4C5S - chains A and B of the 4 polymer chains in the assembly; structure by X-ray diffraction, 1.85 A resolution.

[Chain A (and B)]
Protein: Phenylalanine ammonia-lyase
Organism: Taxus wallichiana VAR. chinensis
Notes: EC 4.3.1.24; chain B of this document is another copy of the same molecule, construct and numbering; everything in this record applies to it too
Reference sequence: Q68G84 (Q68G84_TAXWC); aligned to UniProt positions 1-687 over residues 1-687
Amino-acid sequence (705 residues; row label = number of the first residue in the row; note: 2 numbers in that range are skipped by the numbering (no residue carries them; nothing is unmodelled there); numbers below 1 keep their minus sign (Met-19 is residue -19)):
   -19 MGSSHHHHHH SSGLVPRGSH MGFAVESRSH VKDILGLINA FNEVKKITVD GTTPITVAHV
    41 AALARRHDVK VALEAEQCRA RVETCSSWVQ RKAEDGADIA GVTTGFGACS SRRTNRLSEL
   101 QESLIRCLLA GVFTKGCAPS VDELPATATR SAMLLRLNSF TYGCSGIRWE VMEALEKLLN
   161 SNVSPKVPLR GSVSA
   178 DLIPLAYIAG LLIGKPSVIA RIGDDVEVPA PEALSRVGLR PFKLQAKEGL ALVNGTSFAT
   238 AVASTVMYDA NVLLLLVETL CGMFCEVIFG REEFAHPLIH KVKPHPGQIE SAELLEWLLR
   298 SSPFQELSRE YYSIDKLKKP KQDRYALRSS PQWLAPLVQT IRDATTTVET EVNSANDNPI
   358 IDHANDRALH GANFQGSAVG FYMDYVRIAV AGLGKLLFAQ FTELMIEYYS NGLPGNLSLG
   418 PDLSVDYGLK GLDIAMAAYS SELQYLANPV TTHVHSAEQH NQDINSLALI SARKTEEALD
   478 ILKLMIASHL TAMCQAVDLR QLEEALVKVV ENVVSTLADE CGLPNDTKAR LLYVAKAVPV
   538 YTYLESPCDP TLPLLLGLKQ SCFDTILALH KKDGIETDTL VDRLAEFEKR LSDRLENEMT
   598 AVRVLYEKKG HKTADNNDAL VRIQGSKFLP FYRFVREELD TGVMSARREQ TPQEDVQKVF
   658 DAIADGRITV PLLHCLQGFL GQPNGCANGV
Not modelled in the structure: -19 to 8, 114-122, 568-573, 605-617, 678-687 (chain B: -19 to 8, 115-122, 568-573, 606-617, 678-687)
Differences from the reference sequence: expression tag (-19 to 0); chromophore (175, 175, 175); engineered mutation Ala80 (Tyr in P42212)
Modified residues: Ala175 ({2-[(1S)-1-aminoethyl]-4-methylidene-5-oxo-4,5-dihydro-1H-imidazol-1-yl}acetic acid; MDO)
UniProt features mapped onto this chain:
  - binding site ((E)-cinnamate): Asn231, Gln319, Arg325, Asn355, Lys427, Glu455, Asn458
  - cross-link: Ala175 (5-imidazolinone (Ala-Gly))
Glycans and other covalent adducts: covalent link Ala175-Asp178; (3S)-3-amino-2,2-difluoro-3-phenylpropanoic acid (BQ7) linked to Ala175
Small-molecule neighbours:
  - BQ7 ((3S)-3-amino-2,2-difluoro-3-phenylpropanoic acid), molecule 1: Phe86, Gly87, Leu104, Leu179, Leu227, Asn231, Asn355, Phe371, Glu455, Gln459
  - BQ7, molecule 2: Gln319, Tyr322, Arg325

[How chain A and chain B interact]
Residue-residue contacts - 192 pairs, chain A then chain B:
  Asp78(A) - Lys313(B)
  Asp78(A) - Lys318(B)
  Ala80(A) - Lys318(B)
  Ala80(A) - Gln319(B)
  Ser90(A) - Pro317(B)
  Ser90(A) - Lys318(B)  hydrogen bond (side chain-backbone)
  Ser90(A) - Gln319(B)  hydrogen bond (side chain-backbone)
  Ser91(A) - Leu314(B)
  Ser91(A) - Lys315(B)
  Ser91(A) - Lys316(B)
  Ser91(A) - Pro317(B)
  Arg93(A) - Lys313(B)  hydrogen bond (side chain-backbone)
  Arg93(A) - Leu314(B)  hydrogen bond (side chain-backbone)
  Arg93(A) - Lys316(B)  hydrogen bond (side chain-backbone)
  Arg93(A) - Lys318(B)
  Cys144(A) - Val279(B)  hydrophobic
  Ala175(A) - Tyr322(B)
  Thr233(A) - Lys280(B)
  Glu270(A) - Arg364(B)  salt bridge
  Glu270(A) - Ala365(B)
  Glu270(A) - Leu366(B)
  Glu270(A) - His367(B)  salt bridge
  Phe271(A) - His367(B)
  His273(A) - Arg364(B)
  His273(A) - Leu366(B)
  Leu275(A) - Asp359(B)
  Leu275(A) - Leu366(B)  hydrophobic
  Ile276(A) - Leu366(B)  hydrophobic
  Ile276(A) - Asn370(B)  hydrogen bond (backbone-side chain)
  Val279(A) - Ser351(B)
  Val279(A) - Ala352(B)  hydrogen bond (backbone-backbone)
  Val279(A) - Asn370(B)
  Lys280(A) - Thr233(B)
  Lys280(A) - Glu348(B)  salt bridge
  Lys280(A) - Ser351(B)
  Lys280(A) - Asn370(B)  hydrogen bond (side chain-backbone)
  Lys280(A) - Gln372(B)  hydrogen bond (side chain-backbone)
  Pro281(A) - Thr347(B)
  His282(A) - Thr344(B)
  His282(A) - Thr347(B)
  His282(A) - Glu348(B)  salt bridge
  His282(A) - Ala375(B)
  Gln285(A) - Asn370(B)  hydrogen bond
  Lys313(A) - Asp78(B)
  Lys313(A) - Arg93(B)  hydrogen bond (backbone-side chain)
  Leu314(A) - Ser91(B)
  Leu314(A) - Arg93(B)  hydrogen bond (backbone-side chain)
  Lys315(A) - Ser91(B)
  Lys316(A) - Ser91(B)
  Lys316(A) - Arg93(B)  hydrogen bond (backbone-side chain)
  Pro317(A) - Ser90(B)
  Pro317(A) - Ser91(B)
  Lys318(A) - Asp78(B)  hydrogen bond (side chain-backbone)
  Lys318(A) - Ala80(B)
  Lys318(A) - Ser90(B)  hydrogen bond (backbone-side chain)
  Lys318(A) - His367(B)
  Gln319(A) - Ala80(B)
  Gln319(A) - Ser90(B)
  Gln319(A) - Asn355(B)  hydrogen bond
  Gln319(A) - His367(B)
  Arg321(A) - His457(B)
  Arg321(A) - Asn458(B)
  Tyr322(A) - Ala175(B)
  Tyr322(A) - Phe371(B)
  Tyr322(A) - Gln372(B)
  Tyr322(A) - Asn458(B)  hydrogen bond (backbone-backbone)
  Tyr322(A) - Gln459(B)
  Tyr322(A) - Asp460(B)
  Tyr322(A) - Ile461(B)
  Ala323(A) - Asp460(B)  hydrogen bond (backbone-side chain)
  Arg325(A) - Asn355(B)
  Arg325(A) - Gly368(B)  hydrogen bond (side chain-backbone)
  Arg325(A) - Ala369(B)
  Arg325(A) - Phe371(B)
  Ser326(A) - Ala369(B)
  Ser326(A) - Gln372(B)  hydrogen bond
  Gln329(A) - Ala369(B)  hydrogen bond (side chain-backbone)
  Gln329(A) - Asn370(B)  hydrogen bond
  Gln329(A) - Gln372(B)
  Gln329(A) - Ser374(B)  hydrogen bond (backbone-side chain)
  Trp330(A) - Ser374(B)
  Trp330(A) - Phe378(B)  hydrophobic
  Trp330(A) - Val451(B)  hydrophobic
  Trp330(A) - Ile461(B)  hydrophobic
  Trp330(A) - Asn462(B)
  Trp330(A) - Ser463(B)
  Pro333(A) - Ser374(B)
  Pro333(A) - Ala375(B)  hydrophobic
  Pro333(A) - Phe378(B)  hydrophobic
  Pro333(A) - Tyr379(B)  hydrophobic
  Leu334(A) - Phe378(B)  hydrophobic
  Gln336(A) - Thr344(B)
  Gln336(A) - Tyr379(B)
  Thr337(A) - Tyr382(B)  hydrogen bond
  Asp340(A) - Asp340(B)
  Thr344(A) - His282(B)
  Thr344(A) - Gln336(B)
  Thr347(A) - Pro281(B)
  Thr347(A) - His282(B)
  Glu348(A) - Lys280(B)  salt bridge
  Glu348(A) - His282(B)  salt bridge
  Ser351(A) - Val279(B)
  Ser351(A) - Lys280(B)
  Ala352(A) - Val279(B)  hydrogen bond (backbone-backbone)
  Asn355(A) - Gln319(B)  hydrogen bond
  Asn355(A) - Arg325(B)
  Asp359(A) - Leu275(B)
  Arg364(A) - Glu270(B)  salt bridge
  Arg364(A) - His273(B)
  Ala365(A) - Glu270(B)
  Leu366(A) - Glu270(B)
  Leu366(A) - His273(B)
  Leu366(A) - Leu275(B)  hydrophobic
  Leu366(A) - Ile276(B)  hydrophobic
  His367(A) - Glu270(B)  salt bridge
  His367(A) - Phe271(B)
  His367(A) - Ile276(B)
  His367(A) - Lys318(B)
  His367(A) - Gln319(B)
  Gly368(A) - Ile276(B)
  Gly368(A) - Arg325(B)  hydrogen bond (backbone-side chain)
  Ala369(A) - Arg325(B)
  Ala369(A) - Ser326(B)
  Ala369(A) - Gln329(B)  hydrogen bond (backbone-side chain)
  Asn370(A) - Ile276(B)  hydrogen bond (side chain-backbone)
  Asn370(A) - Val279(B)
  Asn370(A) - Lys280(B)  hydrogen bond (backbone-side chain)
  Asn370(A) - Gln285(B)  hydrogen bond
  Asn370(A) - Gln329(B)  hydrogen bond
  Phe371(A) - Tyr322(B)
  Phe371(A) - Arg325(B)
  Gln372(A) - Lys280(B)  hydrogen bond (backbone-side chain)
  Gln372(A) - Tyr322(B)
  Gln372(A) - Ser326(B)  hydrogen bond
  Gln372(A) - Gln329(B)
  Ser374(A) - Gln329(B)  hydrogen bond (side chain-backbone)
  Ser374(A) - Trp330(B)  hydrogen bond (side chain-backbone)
  Ser374(A) - Pro333(B)
  Ala375(A) - His282(B)
  Ala375(A) - Pro333(B)
  Phe378(A) - Trp330(B)  hydrophobic
  Phe378(A) - Pro333(B)  hydrophobic
  Phe378(A) - Leu334(B)  hydrophobic
  Phe378(A) - Ile385(B)
  Phe378(A) - Gly389(B)
  Tyr379(A) - Gln336(B)
  Tyr382(A) - Thr337(B)  hydrogen bond
  Tyr382(A) - Tyr382(B)
  Tyr382(A) - Ile385(B)  hydrophobic
  Tyr382(A) - Ala386(B)
  Ile385(A) - Phe378(B)
  Ile385(A) - Tyr382(B)  hydrophobic
  Ile385(A) - Ile385(B)  hydrophobic
  Ile385(A) - Pro446(B)  hydrophobic
  Ile385(A) - Thr448(B)
  Ala386(A) - Tyr382(B)
  Lys392(A) - Val451(B)  hydrogen bond (side chain-backbone)
  Leu393(A) - Ile461(B)  hydrophobic
  Ala396(A) - Asp460(B)
  Ala396(A) - Ile461(B)  hydrophobic
  Glu400(A) - Asp460(B)
  Tyr406(A) - Gln456(B)
  Tyr406(A) - His457(B)
  Gln441(A) - Thr449(B)
  Ala444(A) - Pro446(B)
  Ala444(A) - Thr449(B)
  Asn445(A) - Asn445(B)
  Asn445(A) - Pro446(B)
  Pro446(A) - Ala444(B)
  Pro446(A) - Asn445(B)
  Pro446(A) - Pro446(B)
  Thr448(A) - Ile385(B)
  Thr449(A) - Gln441(B)
  Thr449(A) - Ala444(B)
  Val451(A) - Trp330(B)  hydrophobic
  Val451(A) - Lys392(B)  hydrogen bond (backbone-side chain)
  Gln456(A) - Tyr406(B)
  His457(A) - Arg321(B)
  His457(A) - Tyr406(B)
  Asn458(A) - Arg321(B)
  Asn458(A) - Tyr322(B)  hydrogen bond (backbone-backbone)
  Gln459(A) - Tyr322(B)
  Asp460(A) - Tyr322(B)
  Asp460(A) - Ala323(B)  hydrogen bond (side chain-backbone)
  Asp460(A) - Ala396(B)
  Asp460(A) - Glu400(B)
  Ile461(A) - Tyr322(B)
  Ile461(A) - Trp330(B)  hydrophobic
  Ile461(A) - Leu393(B)  hydrophobic
  Ile461(A) - Ala396(B)  hydrophobic
  Asn462(A) - Trp330(B)
  Ser463(A) - Trp330(B)
Also at the interface, not in a pair above, chain A (87 interface residues in all): Thr84, Asn350, Asn353, Ile357, Asp381, Ala388, Gly389
Also at the interface, not in a pair above, chain B (87 interface residues in all): Thr84, Cys144, Asp320, Asn353, Ile357, Asp381, Ala388

[Summary]
Chain A and chain B each contribute 87 residues to their interface; the contacts include 41 hydrogen bonds and
8 salt bridges. Polar pairs include Glu270(A)-Arg364(B), Glu270(A)-His367(B) and Lys280(A)-Glu348(B). Chain A
binds compound BQ7. Covalently linked compound BQ7: at Ala175(A).
Chain A and chain B are both Phenylalanine ammonia-lyase (Taxus wallichiana VAR. chinensis); the structure,
Structural Investigations into the Stereochemistry and Activity of a Phenylalanine-2,3-Aminomutase from Taxus
chinensis, was determined by X-ray diffraction, deposited together with 4C5R, 4C5U, 4C6G and 4CQ5.
